9MIH - chains J and F of the 14 polymer chains in the assembly; structure by electron microscopy, 3.90 A resolution.

[Chain J]
Protein: RM20A3 heavy chain Fv
From: Macaca mulatta
Amino-acid sequence (125 residues; each row starts with the number of its first residue; a row labelled like 82A-82C holds insertion residues (82A, then the next letters in order)):
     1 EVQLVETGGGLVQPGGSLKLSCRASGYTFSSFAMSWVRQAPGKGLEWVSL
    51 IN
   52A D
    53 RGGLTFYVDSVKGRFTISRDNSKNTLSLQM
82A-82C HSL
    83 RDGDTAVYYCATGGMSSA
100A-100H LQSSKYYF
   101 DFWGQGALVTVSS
Not modelled in the structure: 113
Disulfides: Cys22-Cys92

[Chain F]
Protein: Envelope glycoprotein gp160
From: Human immunodeficiency virus 1
UniProtKB: Q2N0S6 (Q2N0S6_9HIV1); residues 512-664 here correspond to UniProt positions 509-661 (UniProt number = residue number - 3)
Amino-acid sequence (153 residues; each row starts with the number of its first residue):
   512 AVGIGAVFLGFLGAAGSTMGAASMTLTVQARNLLSGIVQQQSNLLRAPEA
   562 QQHLLKLTVWGIKQLQARVLAVERYLRDQQLLGIWGCSGKLICCTNVPWN
   612 SSWSNRNLSEIWDNMTWLQWDKEISNYTQIIYGLLEESQNQQEKNEQDLL
   662 ALD
Not modelled in the structure: 512-519, 546-568
Disulfides: Cys598-Cys604
Covalently attached groups: N-acetylglucosamine (NAG) linked to Asn611, Asn618, Asn637
Differences from the reference sequence: conflict Pro559 (Ile556 in Q2N0S6), Cys605 (Thr602 in Q2N0S6)
Residues lining bound ligands: N-acetylglucosamine (NAG; 2-acetamido-2-deoxy-beta-D-glucopyranose): Gly527, Ser528, Thr529

[Chain J / chain F interface]
Contacting residue pairs (17; chain J residue first):
  Asn52(J) - Asp659(F)
  Arg53(J) - Gln652(F)
  Arg53(J) - Lys655(F)
  Arg53(J) - Asn656(F)  hydrogen bond
  Arg53(J) - Asp659(F)  salt bridge
  Leu56(J) - Asn656(F)
  Leu56(J) - Asp659(F)
  Leu56(J) - Leu660(F)  hydrophobic
  Phe58(J) - Leu660(F)  hydrophobic
  Phe58(J) - Leu663(F)  hydrophobic
  Met97(J) - Asp659(F)
  Ser98(J) - Asp659(F)
  Ala100(J) - Ala662(F)  hydrophobic
  Leu100A(J) - Gln658(F)
  Tyr100F(J) - Ala662(F)  hydrogen bond (side chain-backbone)
  Tyr100F(J) - Leu663(F)
  Tyr100F(J) - Asp664(F)  hydrogen bond (side chain-backbone)
Interface residues without a listed pair, chain J (11 interface residues in all): Gly55, Ser99

[In short]
11 residues of chain J face 9 of chain F across their interface, with 3 hydrogen bonds and 1 salt bridge.
Among the polar pairs are Arg53(J)-Asp659(F), Arg53(J)-Asn656(F) and Tyr100F(J)-Ala662(F). Bound to chain F:
N-acetylglucosamine. N-acetylglucosamine is covalently linked to Asn611(F), Asn618(F) and Asn637(F).
Chain J is RM20A3 heavy chain Fv (Macaca mulatta) and chain F is Envelope glycoprotein gp160 (Human
immunodeficiency virus 1); the structure, 273-4D01 Fab in complex with HIV-1 BG505 SOSIP Env trimer and RM20A3
Fab, was determined by electron microscopy (same publication as 9MIA, 9MIB, 9MIC, 9MID, 9MIF, 9MII and 4
further entries).
